9E1L - chains I and W of the 11 polymer chains in the assembly; structure by electron microscopy, 3.15 A resolution.

# Chain I
Molecule: 149-nt DNA strand
Organism: Homo sapiens
Sequence (149 nucleotides; row label = number of the first residue in the row; numbers below 1 keep their minus sign (DA-73 is residue -73)):
   -73 ACAGGATGTATATATCTGACACGTGCCTGGAGACTAGGGAGTAATCCCCT
   -23 TGGCGGTTAAAACGCGGGGGACAGCGCGTACGTGCGTTTAAGCGGTGCTA
    27 GAGCTGTCTACGACCAATTGAGCGGCCTCGGCACCGGGATTCTCCAGGG

# Chain W
Name: SWI/SNF-related matrix-associated actin-dependent regulator of chromatin subfamily A member 5
Organism: Homo sapiens
UniProt: O60264 (SMCA5_HUMAN); residues 1-1052 here = UniProt positions 1-1052
Sequence (1052 residues; numbered 1 to 1052; the number before each row is that of its first residue):
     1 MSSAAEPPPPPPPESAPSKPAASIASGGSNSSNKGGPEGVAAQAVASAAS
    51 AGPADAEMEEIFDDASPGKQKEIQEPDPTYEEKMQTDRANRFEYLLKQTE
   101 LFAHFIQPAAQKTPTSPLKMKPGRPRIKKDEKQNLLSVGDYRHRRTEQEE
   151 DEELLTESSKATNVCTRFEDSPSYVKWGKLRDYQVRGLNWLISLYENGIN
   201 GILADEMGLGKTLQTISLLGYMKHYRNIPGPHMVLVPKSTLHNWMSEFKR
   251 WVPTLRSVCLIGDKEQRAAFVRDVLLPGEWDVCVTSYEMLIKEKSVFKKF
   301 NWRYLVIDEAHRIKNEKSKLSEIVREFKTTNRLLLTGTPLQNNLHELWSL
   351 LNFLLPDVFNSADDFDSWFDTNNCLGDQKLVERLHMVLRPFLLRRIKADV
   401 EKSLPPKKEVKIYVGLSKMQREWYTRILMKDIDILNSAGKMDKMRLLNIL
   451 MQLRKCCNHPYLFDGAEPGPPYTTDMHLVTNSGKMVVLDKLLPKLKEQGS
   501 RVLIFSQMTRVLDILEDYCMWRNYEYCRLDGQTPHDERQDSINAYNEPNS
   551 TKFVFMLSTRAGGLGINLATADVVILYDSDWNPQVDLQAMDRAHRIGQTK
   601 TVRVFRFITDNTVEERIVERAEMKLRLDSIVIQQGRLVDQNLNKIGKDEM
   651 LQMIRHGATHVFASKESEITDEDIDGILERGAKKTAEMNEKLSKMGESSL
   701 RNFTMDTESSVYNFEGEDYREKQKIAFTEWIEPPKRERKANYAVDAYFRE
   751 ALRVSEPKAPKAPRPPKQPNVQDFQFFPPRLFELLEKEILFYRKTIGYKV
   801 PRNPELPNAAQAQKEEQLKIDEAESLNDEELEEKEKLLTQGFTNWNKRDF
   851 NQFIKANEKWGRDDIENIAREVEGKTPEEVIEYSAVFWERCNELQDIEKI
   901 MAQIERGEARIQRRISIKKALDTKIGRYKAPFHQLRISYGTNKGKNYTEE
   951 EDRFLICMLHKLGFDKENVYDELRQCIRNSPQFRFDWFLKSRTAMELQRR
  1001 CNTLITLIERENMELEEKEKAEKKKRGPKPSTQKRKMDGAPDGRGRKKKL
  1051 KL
Disordered / not traced: 1-165, 364-376, 431-442, 635-1052
UniProt features mapped onto this chain:
  - motif: Asp308 to His311 (DEAH box)
  - binding site (ATP): Asp205 to Thr212
  - modified residue: Ser2 (N-acetylserine), Ser66 (Phosphoserine), Thr113 (Phosphothreonine), Ser116 (Phosphoserine), Ser137 (Phosphoserine), Ser171 (Phosphoserine), Lys440 (N6-acetyllysine), Ser755 (Phosphoserine), Ser825 (Phosphoserine)
  - cross-link (Glycyl lysine isopeptide (Lys-Gly)): Lys83 (interchain with G-Cter in SUMO2), Lys644 (interchain with G-Cter in SUMO2), Lys647 (interchain with G-Cter in SUMO2), Lys694 (interchain with G-Cter in SUMO2), Lys722 (interchain with G-Cter in SUMO2), Lys735 (interchain with G-Cter in SUMO2), Lys966 (interchain with G-Cter in SUMO2)
  - mutagenesis: Lys211 (K211R: Abolishes ATP hydrolysis. Binds to chromatin itself, but abolishes the chromatin binding of the cohesin complex component RAD21)
What the authors report for this chain:
  - binding site for the 152-nt DNA strand: Lys455, Thr509, Arg538
  - mutagenesis - K455A, R538A: decreased catalytic activity (chromatin remodeling activity)
  - mutagenesis - R620A/K624A: decreased catalytic activity on remodeling

# How chain I and chain W interact
Pairs across the interface - 23 pairs, chain I then chain W:
  DC-58(I) with Lys299(W), phosphate contact
  DT-57(I) with Lys294(W), salt bridge to the phosphate; Ser295(W), phosphate contact; Lys298(W), salt bridge to the phosphate
  DG20(I) with Lys319(W), phosphate contact
  DG21(I) with Ile291(W), phosphate contact; Arg312(W), salt bridge to the phosphate; Ser318(W), phosphate contact; Lys319(W), hydrogen bond to the phosphate; Leu320(W), hydrogen bond to the phosphate
  DT22(I) with Arg312(W), phosphate contact; Lys314(W), phosphate contact; Asn315(W), hydrogen bond to the phosphate
  DG23(I) with Lys314(W), salt bridge to the phosphate; Asn342(W), hydrogen bond to the phosphate; Trp581(W), phosphate contact; Asn582(W), hydrogen bond to the phosphate
  DC24(I) with Leu450(W), phosphate contact; Trp581(W), phosphate contact; Arg620(W), salt bridge to the phosphate; Lys624(W), salt bridge to the phosphate
  DT25(I) with Leu450(W), sugar contact; Arg616(W), salt bridge to the phosphate
Interface residues without a listed pair, chain I (10 interface residues in all): DT-59, DA26
Interface residues without a listed pair, chain W (22 interface residues in all): His311, Asn448, Ile449, Arg560

# Overview
10 residues of chain I face 22 of chain W across their interface; the contacts include 5 hydrogen bonds and 7
salt bridges. Polar contacts include DG21(I)-Lys319(W), DG21(I)-Leu320(W) and DT22(I)-Asn315(W). From the
paper: a binding site for the 152-nt DNA strand at Lys455(W), Thr509(W) and Arg538(W); K455A and R538A of
chain W reduce catalytic activity (chromatin remodeling activity).
Chain I is a 149-nt DNA strand and chain W is SWI/SNF-related matrix-associated actin-dependent regulator of
chromatin subfamily A member 5, both from Homo sapiens; the structure, Snf2h bound nucleosome complex -
ClassA1, was determined by electron microscopy (same publication as 9E1M, 9E1N, 9E1O, 9E1P, 9E1Q, 9E1R and 4
further entries).
